PDB entry 8J26 | electron microscopy, 3.40 A resolution | chains A and B of the 5 polymer chains in the assembly

Chain A:
Molecule: Fab light chain (REGN10987)
From: Homo sapiens
Notes: antibody fragment or engineered binder
Amino-acid sequence (224 residues; row label = number of the first residue in the row):
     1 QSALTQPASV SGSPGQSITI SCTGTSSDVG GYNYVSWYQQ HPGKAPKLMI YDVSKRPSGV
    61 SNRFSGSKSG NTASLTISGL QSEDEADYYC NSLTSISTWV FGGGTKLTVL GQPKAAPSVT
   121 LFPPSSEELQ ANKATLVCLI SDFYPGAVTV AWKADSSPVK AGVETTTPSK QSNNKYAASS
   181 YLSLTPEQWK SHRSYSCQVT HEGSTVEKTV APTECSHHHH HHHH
Disordered / not traced: 1-2, 112-224
Disulfides: Cys22-Cys90

Chain B:
Molecule: Fab heavy chain (REGN10987)
From: Homo sapiens
Notes: antibody fragment or engineered binder
Amino-acid sequence (248 residues; numbered 1 to 248; the number before each row is that of its first residue):
     1 QVQLVESGGG VVQPGRSLRL SCAASGFTFS NYAMYWVRQA PGKGLEWVAV ISYDGSNKYY
    61 ADSVKGRFTI SRDNSKNTLY LQMNSLRTED TAVYYCASGS DYGDYLLVYW GQGTLVTVSS
   121 ASTKGPSVFP LAPSSKSTSG GTAALGCLVK DYFPEPVTVS WNSGALTSGV HTFPAVLQSS
   181 GLYSLSSVVT VPSSSLGTQT YICNVNHKPS NTKVDKKVEP KSCDKSNSLV PRGSPSRLEE
   241 ELRRRLTE
Disordered / not traced: 123-248
Disulfides: Cys22-Cys96

Interface between chain A and chain B:
Contacting residue pairs - 28 pairs, chain A then chain B:
  Tyr34(A) - Tyr105(B)
  Tyr38(A) - Leu107(B)  hydrogen bond (side chain-backbone)
  Tyr38(A) - Trp110(B)
  Gln40(A) - Gln39(B)  hydrogen bond
  Gln40(A) - Tyr95(B)
  Lys44(A) - Tyr95(B)
  Ala45(A) - Trp110(B)
  Ala45(A) - Gly111(B)
  Pro46(A) - Leu45(B)  hydrophobic
  Pro46(A) - Tyr95(B)
  Pro46(A) - Trp110(B)
  Leu48(A) - Leu107(B)
  Tyr51(A) - Tyr102(B)  hydrogen bond (side chain-backbone)
  Tyr51(A) - Leu106(B)  hydrophobic
  Pro57(A) - Tyr102(B)
  Tyr89(A) - Leu45(B)  hydrophobic
  Asn91(A) - Leu107(B)
  Leu93(A) - Tyr105(B)  hydrophobic
  Ser97(A) - Tyr59(B)
  Thr98(A) - Trp47(B)
  Trp99(A) - Tyr35(B)  hydrophobic
  Trp99(A) - Trp47(B)
  Trp99(A) - Val50(B)  hydrophobic
  Trp99(A) - Tyr105(B)  hydrogen bond (side chain-backbone)
  Phe101(A) - Leu45(B)  hydrophobic
  Phe101(A) - Trp47(B)
  Phe101(A) - Trp110(B)  hydrophobic
  Gly103(A) - Gly44(B)
Interface residues without a listed pair, chain A (19 interface residues in all): Ser36, Asp52
Interface residues without a listed pair, chain B (19 interface residues in all): Val37, Lys43, Glu46, Val108, Gln112

In short:
Chain A and chain B each contribute 19 residues to their interface, with 4 hydrogen bonds. Polar pairs include
Tyr38(A)-Leu107(B), Gln40(A)-Gln39(B) and Tyr51(A)-Tyr102(B).
Chain A is Fab light chain (REGN10987) and chain B is Fab heavy chain (REGN10987), both from Homo sapiens; the
structure, CryoEM structure of SARS CoV-2 RBD and Aptamer complex, was determined by electron microscopy
together with 8J1Q from the same study.
